Entry 7SK0 (electron microscopy, 3.33 A resolution); this record covers chains A and B.

== Chain A (and B) ==
Protein: Potassium channel subfamily K member 1
From: Rattus norvegicus
Notes: chain B of this document is another copy of the same molecule, construct and numbering; everything in this record applies to it too
Reference sequence: Q9Z2T2 (KCNK1_RAT); residues 1-336 here = UniProt positions 1-336
Amino-acid sequence (336 residues; numbered 1 to 336; the number before each row is that of its first residue):
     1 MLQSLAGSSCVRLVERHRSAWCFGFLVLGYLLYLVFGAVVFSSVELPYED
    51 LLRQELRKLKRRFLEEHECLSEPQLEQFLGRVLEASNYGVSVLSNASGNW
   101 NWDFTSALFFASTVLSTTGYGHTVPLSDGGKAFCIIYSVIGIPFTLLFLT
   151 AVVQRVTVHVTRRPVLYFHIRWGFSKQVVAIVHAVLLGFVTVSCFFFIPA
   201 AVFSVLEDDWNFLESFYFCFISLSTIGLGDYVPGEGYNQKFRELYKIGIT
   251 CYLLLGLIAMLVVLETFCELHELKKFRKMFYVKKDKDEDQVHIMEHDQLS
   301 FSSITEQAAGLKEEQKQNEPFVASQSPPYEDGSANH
Not modelled in the structure: 1-23, 281-336
Bound ions: K+ site 1: T117, T225 (shared with T117(B), T225(B) of chain B); K+ site 2: T117, T118, T225, I226 (shared with T117(B), T118(B), T225(B), I226(B) of chain B); K+ site 3: T118, G119, I226, G227 (shared with T118(B), G119(B), I226(B), G227(B) of chain B); K+ site 4: G119, Y120, G227, L228 (shared with G119(B), Y120(B), G227(B), L228(B) of chain B); K+ site 5: Y120 (shared with Y120(B) of chain B)

== Interface between chain A and chain B ==
Residue-residue contacts (169; chain A residue first):
  G24(A) - R155(B)
  L26(A) - F144(B)  hydrophobic
  L26(A) - L147(B)  hydrophobic
  V27(A) - R155(B)
  Y30(A) - F144(B)  hydrophobic
  Y30(A) - T145(B)
  Y30(A) - F148(B)  hydrophobic
  Y33(A) - Y137(B)  hydrogen bond (backbone-side chain)
  Y33(A) - I140(B)
  Y33(A) - G141(B)
  Y33(A) - F144(B)  hydrophobic
  L34(A) - L108(B)  hydrophobic
  L34(A) - S112(B)
  L34(A) - L115(B)  hydrophobic
  L34(A) - Y137(B)
  V35(A) - F104(B)  hydrophobic
  G37(A) - Y137(B)
  A38(A) - F104(B)
  A38(A) - A107(B)  hydrophobic
  A38(A) - L108(B)
  V40(A) - F133(B)  hydrophobic
  F41(A) - W102(B)  hydrophobic
  F41(A) - F110(B)  hydrophobic
  F41(A) - Y137(B)  hydrophobic
  E45(A) - W102(B)
  E45(A) - P125(B)
  E45(A) - L126(B)  hydrogen bond (side chain-backbone)
  E45(A) - S127(B)
  L46(A) - W102(B)
  Y48(A) - S127(B)
  E49(A) - W102(B)
  E49(A) - L126(B)
  D50(A) - W100(B)
  L52(A) - L126(B)  hydrophobic
  R53(A) - S91(B)
  R53(A) - A96(B)  hydrogen bond (side chain-backbone)
  R53(A) - N99(B)  hydrogen bond (side chain-backbone)
  R53(A) - W100(B)
  R53(A) - N101(B)  hydrogen bond
  L56(A) - A85(B)  hydrophobic
  L56(A) - V90(B)
  L56(A) - V92(B)  hydrophobic
  R57(A) - N95(B)
  R57(A) - A96(B)
  R57(A) - S97(B)
  L59(A) - R81(B)
  K60(A) - V92(B)  hydrogen bond (side chain-backbone)
  K60(A) - N95(B)
  F63(A) - L70(B)  hydrophobic
  F63(A) - F78(B)  hydrophobic
  H67(A) - L70(B)
  C69(A) - C69(B)  disulfide
  L70(A) - F63(B)  hydrophobic
  L70(A) - H67(B)
  E76(A) - L93(B)
  E76(A) - S94(B)
  E76(A) - N95(B)
  F78(A) - F63(B)  hydrophobic
  L79(A) - V92(B)  hydrophobic
  R81(A) - L59(B)
  L83(A) - S86(B)
  A85(A) - L56(B)  hydrophobic
  S86(A) - L83(B)
  N87(A) - G229(B)  hydrogen bond (side chain-backbone)
  N87(A) - D230(B)
  Y88(A) - E214(B)
  Y88(A) - Y231(B)  hydrogen bond
  V90(A) - R53(B)
  V90(A) - L56(B)
  S91(A) - R53(B)
  V92(A) - L56(B)  hydrophobic
  V92(A) - K60(B)  hydrogen bond (backbone-side chain)
  V92(A) - L79(B)  hydrophobic
  V92(A) - L83(B)  hydrophobic
  L93(A) - E76(B)
  S94(A) - E76(B)
  N95(A) - R57(B)
  N95(A) - K60(B)
  N95(A) - E76(B)
  A96(A) - R53(B)  hydrogen bond (backbone-side chain)
  A96(A) - R57(B)
  S97(A) - R57(B)
  N99(A) - R53(B)  hydrogen bond (backbone-side chain)
  W100(A) - D50(B)
  W100(A) - R53(B)
  N101(A) - R53(B)
  W102(A) - F41(B)  hydrophobic
  W102(A) - E45(B)
  W102(A) - L46(B)
  W102(A) - E49(B)
  F104(A) - V35(B)  hydrophobic
  F104(A) - A38(B)
  A107(A) - A38(B)  hydrophobic
  L108(A) - L34(B)  hydrophobic
  L108(A) - A38(B)
  F110(A) - F41(B)  hydrophobic
  S112(A) - L34(B)
  V114(A) - I226(B)
  L115(A) - L34(B)  hydrophobic
  T117(A) - T225(B)
  T117(A) - I226(B)
  T118(A) - I226(B)
  G119(A) - I226(B)
  G119(A) - G227(B)
  G119(A) - L228(B)
  G121(A) - L228(B)
  V124(A) - L228(B)  hydrophobic
  V124(A) - D230(B)
  P125(A) - E45(B)
  P125(A) - Y217(B)
  L126(A) - E45(B)  hydrogen bond (backbone-side chain)
  L126(A) - E49(B)
  L126(A) - L52(B)  hydrophobic
  S127(A) - E45(B)
  S127(A) - Y48(B)
  D128(A) - L213(B)
  K131(A) - Y217(B)
  K131(A) - Y231(B)  hydrogen bond
  F133(A) - V40(B)  hydrophobic
  C134(A) - Y217(B)  hydrogen bond
  I135(A) - F216(B)  hydrophobic
  I135(A) - Y217(B)  hydrophobic
  Y137(A) - Y33(B)  hydrogen bond (side chain-backbone)
  Y137(A) - L34(B)
  Y137(A) - G37(B)
  Y137(A) - F41(B)  hydrophobic
  S138(A) - F220(B)
  V139(A) - F220(B)  hydrophobic
  I140(A) - Y33(B)
  G141(A) - Y33(B)
  I142(A) - I226(B)  hydrophobic
  F144(A) - L26(B)  hydrophobic
  F144(A) - Y30(B)  hydrophobic
  F144(A) - Y33(B)  hydrophobic
  T145(A) - Y30(B)
  L147(A) - L26(B)  hydrophobic
  L147(A) - F276(B)  hydrophobic
  L147(A) - R277(B)
  L147(A) - F280(B)  hydrophobic
  F148(A) - Y30(B)  hydrophobic
  R155(A) - G24(B)
  R155(A) - V27(B)
  L213(A) - D128(B)
  E214(A) - Y88(B)
  F216(A) - I135(B)  hydrophobic
  Y217(A) - P125(B)
  Y217(A) - K131(B)
  Y217(A) - C134(B)  hydrogen bond
  Y217(A) - I135(B)  hydrophobic
  F220(A) - S138(B)
  F220(A) - V139(B)  hydrophobic
  T225(A) - T117(B)
  I226(A) - V114(B)
  I226(A) - T117(B)
  I226(A) - T118(B)
  I226(A) - G119(B)
  I226(A) - I142(B)  hydrophobic
  G227(A) - G119(B)
  L228(A) - G119(B)
  L228(A) - G121(B)
  L228(A) - V124(B)  hydrophobic
  G229(A) - N87(B)  hydrogen bond (backbone-side chain)
  D230(A) - N87(B)
  D230(A) - V124(B)
  Y231(A) - Y88(B)  hydrogen bond
  Y231(A) - K131(B)  hydrogen bond
  F276(A) - L147(B)  hydrophobic
  R277(A) - L147(B)
  F280(A) - L147(B)  hydrophobic
Interface residues without a listed pair, chain A (106 interface residues in all): G29, S42, S71, G80, V82, D103, A111, G130, T150, A151, V152, S224, L254
Interface residues without a listed pair, chain B (106 interface residues in all): G29, S42, S71, G80, V82, D103, A111, G130, T150, A151, V152, S224, L254
Inter-chain disulfides: C69(A)-C69(B)

== Summary ==
The chain A/chain B interface involves 106 residues from each chain; the contacts include 1 disulfide bond and
19 hydrogen bonds. Polar pairs include Y33(A)-Y137(B), E45(A)-L126(B) and R53(A)-A96(B). T117(A) and T225(A)
coordinate K+ site 1. T117(A), T118(A), T225(A) and I226(A) form the K+ site 2.
Both chains are Potassium channel subfamily K member 1 (Rattus norvegicus). Entry 7SK0 (TWIK1 in MSP1D1 lipid
nanodisc at pH 7.4) was determined by electron microscopy, deposited together with 7SK1.
